PDB entry 8WWN | electron microscopy, 2.65 A resolution | chains A and R of the 6 polymer chains in the assembly

== Chain A ==
Name: Guanine nucleotide-binding protein G(i) subunit alpha-1
From: Homo sapiens
Reference sequence: P63096 (GNAI1_HUMAN); residue numbers follow UniProt; this construct covers 1-354
Amino-acid sequence (354 residues; each row starts with the number of its first residue):
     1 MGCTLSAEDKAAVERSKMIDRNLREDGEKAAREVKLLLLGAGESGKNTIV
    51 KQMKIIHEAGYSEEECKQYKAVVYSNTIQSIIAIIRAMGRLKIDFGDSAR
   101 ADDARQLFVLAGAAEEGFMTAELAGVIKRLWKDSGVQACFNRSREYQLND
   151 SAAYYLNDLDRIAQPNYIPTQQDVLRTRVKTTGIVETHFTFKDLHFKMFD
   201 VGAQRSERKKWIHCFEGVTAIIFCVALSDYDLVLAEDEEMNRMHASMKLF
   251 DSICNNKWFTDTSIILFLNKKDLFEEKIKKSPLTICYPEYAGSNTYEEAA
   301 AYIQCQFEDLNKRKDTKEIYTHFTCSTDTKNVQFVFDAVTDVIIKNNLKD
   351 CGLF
Not modelled in the structure: 1-3, 55-181
Construct notes: conflict Asn47 (Ser in P63096), Ala203 (Gly in P63096), Ala245 (Glu in P63096), Ser326 (Ala in P63096)
UniProt features mapped onto this chain:
  - region: Lys35 to Lys46, Thr48 (G1 motif), Asp173 to Thr181 (G2 motif), Phe196 to Gly202, Gln204, Arg205 (G3 motif), Ile265 to Asp272 (G4 motif), Thr324, Cys325, Thr327 to Thr329 (G5 motif)
  - binding site (GTP): Glu43 to Lys46, Thr48, Ser151, Leu175 to Thr181, Asp200 to Gly202, Gln204, Asn269 to Asp272
  - binding site (Mg(2+)): Thr181
  - modified residue: Arg178 (ADP-ribosylarginine), Gln204 (Deamidated glutamine), Cys351 (ADP-ribosylcysteine)
  - lipidation: Gly2 (N-myristoyl glycine), Cys3 (S-palmitoyl cysteine)
  - natural variant: Gly40 (G40C: In NEDHISB; G40R: In NEDHISB), Gly45 (G45D: In NEDHISB), Thr48 (T48I: In NEDHISB; T48K: In NEDHISB), Gln52 (Q52P: In NEDHISB), Ser75 (deletion: In NEDHISB; uncertain significance), Gln172 (deletion: In NEDHISB), Asp173 (D173V: In NEDHISB), Glu186 to Phe189 (deletion: In NEDHISB; uncertain significance), Cys224 (C224Y: In NEDHISB), Lys270 (K270N: In NEDHISB; K270R: In NEDHISB), Asp272 (D272G: In NEDHISB), Val332 (V332E: In NEDHISB; uncertain significance)
  - mutagenesis: Gly42 (G42R: Abolishes switch to an activated conformation and dissociation from beta and gamma subunits upon GTP binding. Abolishes interaction with RGS family members), Glu116 (E116L: Enhances interaction (inactive GDP-bound) with RGS14), Gln147 (Q147L: Enhances interaction (inactive GDP-bound) with RGS14)

== Chain R ==
Name: Fusion protein 1, Melanin-concentrating hormone receptor 1, Fusion protein 2
From: Homo sapiens
Reference sequence: Q99705 (MCHR1_HUMAN); residues 1-396 carry their UniProt numbers (396 of 624 residues fall inside the UniProt entry; the rest is not from it)
Amino-acid sequence (624 residues; each row starts with the number of its first residue; numbers below 1 keep their minus sign (Asp-52 is residue -52)):
   -52 DYKDDDDHHHHHHHHGQPGNGSAFLLAPNGSHAPDHNVTQQRDEENLYFQ
    -2 GVDMSVGAMKKGVGRAVGLGGGSGCQATEEDPLPNCGACAPGQGGRRWRL
    48 PQPAWVEGSSARLWEQATGTGWMDLEASLLPTGPNASNTSDGPDNLTSAG
    98 SPPRTGSISYINIIMPSVFGTICLLGIIGNSTVIFAVVKKSKLHWCNNVP
   148 DIFIINLSVVDLLFLLGMPFMIHQLMGNGVWHFGETMCTLITAMDANSQF
   198 TSTYILTAMAIDRYLATVHPISSTKFRKPSVATLVICLLWALSFISITPV
   248 WLYARLIPFPGGAVGCGIRLPNPDTDLYWFTLYQFFLAFALPFVVITAAY
   298 VRILQRMTSSVAPASQRSIRLRTKRVTRTAIAICLVFFVCWAPYYVLQLT
   348 QLSISRPTLTFVYLYNAAISLGYANSCLNPFVYIVLCETFRKRLVLSVKH
   398 MGSSGGGGSGGGGSSGVFTLEDFVGDWEQTAAYNLDQVLEQGGVSSLLQN
   448 LAVSVTPIQRIVRSGENALKIDIHVIIPYEGLSADQMAQIEEVFKVVYPV
   498 DDHHFKVILPYGTLVIDGVTPNMLNYFGRPYEGIAVFDGKKITVTGTLWN
   548 GNKIIDERLITPDGSMLFRVTINS
Not modelled in the structure: -52 to 106, 396-571
Cystine bridges: Cys185-Cys263
From the paper describing this entry:
  - mutagenesis - K139A, K139E: abolished signaling with Melanin-concentrating hormone
  - mutagenesis - Q196A, Y362A, I366A, Y370A: decreased signaling with Melanin-concentrating hormone
  - mutagenesis - Q196A, I366A, Y370A: unchanged expression

== Interface between chain A and chain R ==
Contacting residue pairs (45; chain A residue first):
  Arg32(A) with Thr221(R)
  Asp193(A) with Ile218(R)
  Leu194(A) with Ile218(R), hydrophobic
  Asn311(A) with Gln313(R)
  Lys314(A) with Arg314(R); Ser315(R), hydrogen bond (backbone-backbone)
  Asp315(A) with Ser315(R); Leu318(R)
  Lys317(A) with Gln313(R), hydrogen bond (backbone-side chain); Ser315(R)
  Glu318(A) with Gln313(R); Ser315(R), hydrogen bond; Ile316(R); Arg319(R), salt bridge
  Ile319(A) with Pro310(R); Gln313(R), hydrogen bond (backbone-side chain)
  Tyr320(A) with Pro310(R)
  Phe334(A) with Val308(R), hydrophobic
  Asp337(A) with Ser306(R), hydrogen bond (backbone-side chain); Val308(R)
  Asp341(A) with Thr305(R); Ser306(R), hydrogen bond (side chain-backbone); Ala309(R); Arg319(R), salt bridge
  Ile343(A) with Pro217(R), hydrophobic; Ile218(R), hydrophobic
  Ile344(A) with Thr214(R); Pro217(R), hydrophobic; Met304(R)
  Lys345(A) with Arg319(R)
  Asn347(A) with Ala213(R), hydrogen bond (side chain-backbone)
  Leu348(A) with Thr214(R)
  Asp350(A) with Pro147(R)
  Cys351(A) with Pro147(R), hydrophobic; Arg210(R), hydrogen bond (backbone-side chain)
  Gly352(A) with Tyr380(R); Cys384(R)
  Leu353(A) with Tyr297(R), hydrophobic; Ile300(R), hydrophobic; Thr326(R), hydrogen bond (backbone-side chain)
  Phe354(A) with Arg319(R); Arg322(R); Leu383(R); Cys384(R); Glu385(R)
Interface residues without a listed pair, chain A (26 interface residues in all): Lys192, Ala338, Thr340
Interface residues without a listed pair, chain R (34 interface residues in all): Asn145, Asp209, Arg224, Arg303, Ser307, Val323, Ile330

== In short ==
26 residues of chain A and 34 residues of chain R are in contact, with 9 hydrogen bonds and 2 salt bridges.
Polar contacts include Glu318(A)-Arg319(R), Asp341(A)-Arg319(R) and Lys317(A)-Gln313(R). The paper reports
that Q196A, Y362A and I366A of chain R, among others, reduce signaling with Melanin-concentrating hormone;
K139A and K139E of chain R abolish signaling with Melanin-concentrating hormone.
Here chain A is Guanine nucleotide-binding protein G(i) subunit alpha-1 and chain R is Fusion protein 1,
Melanin-concentrating hormone receptor 1, Fusion protein 2, both from Homo sapiens. Entry 8WWN (MCH-MCHR1-Gi
complex,L1 state) was determined by electron microscopy together with 8WWK, 8WWL and 8WWM from the same study.
